4B5W - chains A and D of the 6 polymer chains in the assembly; structure by X-ray diffraction, 1.79 A resolution.

Chain A (and D):
Protein: 4-hydroxy-2-oxo-heptane-1,7-dioate aldolase
Organism: Escherichia coli atcc 8739
Notes: EC 4.1.2.20; chain D of this document is another copy of the same molecule, construct and numbering; everything in this record applies to it too
UniProt: B1IS70 (HPCH_ECOLC); residue numbers follow UniProt; this construct covers 1-256
Amino-acid sequence (256 residues; row label = number of the first residue in the row):
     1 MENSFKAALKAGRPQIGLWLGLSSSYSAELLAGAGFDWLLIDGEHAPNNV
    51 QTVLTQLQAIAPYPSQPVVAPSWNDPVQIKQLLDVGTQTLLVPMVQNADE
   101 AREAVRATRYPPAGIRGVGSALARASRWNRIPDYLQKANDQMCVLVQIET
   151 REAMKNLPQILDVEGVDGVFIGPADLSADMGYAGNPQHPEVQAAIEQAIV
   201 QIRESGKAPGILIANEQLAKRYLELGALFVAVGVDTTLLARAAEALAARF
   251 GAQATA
Differences from the reference sequence: engineered mutation Ala70 (Arg in B1IS70)
Ion coordination: Co2+: Glu149, Asp175 (together with pyruvic acid)
Ligand contacts: pyruvic acid (PYR): Trp19, Glu44, Gln147, Glu149, Phe170, Gly172, Pro173, Ala174, Asp175, Leu212
Swiss-Prot annotation at these positions:
  - active site: His45 (Proton acceptor)
  - binding site (substrate): Gln147, Ala174, Asp175
  - binding site (a divalent metal cation): Glu149, Asp175
  - site: Asp84 (Increases basicity of active site His)
From the paper describing this entry:
  - binding site for pyruvic acid: Gln147
  - mutagenesis - D42A, R70A: abolished catalytic activity
  - mutagenesis - R70A (730-fold): decreased binding to oxalate
  - mutagenesis - R70A: unchanged binding to pyruvate
  - mutagenesis - D42A (100-fold): decreased binding to pyruvate
  - mutagenesis - D42A: abolished binding to oxalate

Interface between chain A and chain D:
Residue-residue contacts - 60 pairs, chain A then chain D:
  Ile16(A) - Phe250(D)  hydrophobic
  Gly21(A) - Tyr26(D)
  Leu22(A) - Tyr26(D)
  Leu22(A) - Leu239(D)  hydrophobic
  Tyr26(A) - Gly21(D)
  Tyr26(A) - Leu22(D)
  Tyr26(A) - Pro47(D)
  Leu30(A) - Thr236(D)
  Leu30(A) - Ala240(D)  hydrophobic
  Leu31(A) - Leu239(D)  hydrophobic
  Leu31(A) - Ala243(D)  hydrophobic
  Ala34(A) - Ala243(D)  hydrophobic
  Ala34(A) - Glu244(D)
  Ala34(A) - Ala247(D)
  Phe36(A) - Ala243(D)
  Phe36(A) - Ala247(D)
  Pro47(A) - Tyr26(D)
  Glu216(A) - Leu246(D)
  Glu216(A) - Arg249(D)  salt bridge
  Glu216(A) - Phe250(D)
  Ala219(A) - Phe250(D)  hydrophobic
  Lys220(A) - Arg249(D)  hydrogen bond (side chain-backbone)
  Lys220(A) - Phe250(D)
  Leu223(A) - Phe250(D)  hydrophobic
  Val232(A) - Leu246(D)
  Val232(A) - Phe250(D)  hydrophobic
  Gly233(A) - Leu246(D)
  Asp235(A) - Leu239(D)
  Thr236(A) - Leu30(D)
  Leu238(A) - Ala243(D)  hydrophobic
  Leu239(A) - Leu22(D)  hydrophobic
  Leu239(A) - Leu31(D)  hydrophobic
  Leu239(A) - Asp235(D)
  Ala240(A) - Leu30(D)  hydrophobic
  Ala243(A) - Leu31(D)  hydrophobic
  Ala243(A) - Ala34(D)  hydrophobic
  Ala243(A) - Phe36(D)
  Glu244(A) - Ala34(D)
  Leu246(A) - Glu216(D)
  Leu246(A) - Val232(D)
  Leu246(A) - Gly233(D)
  Ala247(A) - Ala34(D)
  Ala247(A) - Gly35(D)
  Ala247(A) - Phe36(D)  hydrophobic
  Arg249(A) - Glu216(D)  salt bridge
  Phe250(A) - Ile16(D)  hydrophobic
  Phe250(A) - Glu216(D)
  Phe250(A) - Ala219(D)  hydrophobic
  Phe250(A) - Lys220(D)
  Phe250(A) - Val232(D)  hydrophobic
  Gln253(A) - Arg13(D)
  Gln253(A) - Pro14(D)
  Gln253(A) - Ile16(D)
  Gln253(A) - Leu223(D)
  Ala254(A) - Pro14(D)
  Thr255(A) - Ala11(D)
  Thr255(A) - Gly12(D)
  Thr255(A) - Arg13(D)
  Ala256(A) - Ala11(D)
  Ala256(A) - Gly12(D)  hydrogen bond (backbone-backbone)
Interface residues without a listed pair, chain A (35 interface residues in all): Leu18, Ser27, Gly35, Ala242, Gly251
Interface residues without a listed pair, chain D (35 interface residues in all): Leu18, Ser27, Asp37, Leu238, Ala242

Overview:
Chain A and chain D each contribute 35 residues to their interface; the contacts include 2 hydrogen bonds and
2 salt bridges. Polar pairs include Glu216(A)-Arg249(D), Lys220(A)-Arg249(D) and Ala256(A)-Gly12(D). Bound to
chain A: pyruvic acid. From the paper: a binding site for pyruvic acid at Gln147(A); D42A and R70A of chain A
abolish catalytic activity.
Both chains are 4-hydroxy-2-oxo-heptane-1,7-dioate aldolase (Escherichia coli atcc 8739). Entry 4B5W (Crystal
structures of divalent metal dependent pyruvate aldolase R70A mutant, HpaI, in complex with pyruvate) was
determined by X-ray diffraction together with 4B5S, 4B5T, 4B5U, 4B5V and 4B5X from the same study.
